PDB entry 6QEM | electron microscopy, 3.40 A resolution | chains C and D of the 13 polymer chains in the assembly

Chain C (and D):
Name: Replicative DNA helicase
Source organism: Escherichia coli
Notes: EC 3.6.4.12; chain D of this document is another copy of the same molecule, construct and numbering; everything in this record applies to it too
UniProtKB: P0ACB0 (DNAB_ECOLI); residues 1-471 here = UniProt positions 1-471
Chain sequence (471 residues; numbered 1 to 471; the number before each row is that of its first residue):
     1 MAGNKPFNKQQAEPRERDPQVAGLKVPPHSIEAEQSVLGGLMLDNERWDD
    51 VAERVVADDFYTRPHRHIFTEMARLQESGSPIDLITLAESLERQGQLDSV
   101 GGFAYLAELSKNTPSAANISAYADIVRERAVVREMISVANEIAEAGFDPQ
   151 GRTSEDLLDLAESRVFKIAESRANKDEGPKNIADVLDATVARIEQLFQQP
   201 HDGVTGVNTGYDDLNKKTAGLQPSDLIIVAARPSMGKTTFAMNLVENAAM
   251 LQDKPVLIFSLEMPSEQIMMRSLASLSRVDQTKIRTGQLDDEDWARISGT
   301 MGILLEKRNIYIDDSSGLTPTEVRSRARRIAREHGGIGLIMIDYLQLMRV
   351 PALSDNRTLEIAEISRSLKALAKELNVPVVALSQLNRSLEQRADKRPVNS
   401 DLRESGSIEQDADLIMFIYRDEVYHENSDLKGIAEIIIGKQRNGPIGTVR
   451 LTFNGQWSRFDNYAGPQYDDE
Disordered / not traced: 1-23, 469-471
Bound ions: Mg2+: Thr238 (together with ssDNA)
Residues lining bound ligands:
  - ssDNA (08T; [[[(2R,3S,4R,5R)-5-(6-aminopurin-9-yl)-3,4-bis(oxidanyl)oxolan-2-yl]methoxy-oxidanyl-phosphoryl]oxy-oxidanyl-phosphoryl]oxy-tris(fluoranyl)beryllium), molecule 1: Arg232, Pro233, Ser234, Met235, Gly236, Lys237, Thr238, Thr239, Glu262, Arg271, Thr282, Gln384, Phe453, Gly455, Gln456
  - ssDNA (08T), molecule 2: Gln410, Lys440, Gln441, Arg442, Asn443, Gly444, Pro445, Ile446
Curated features (UniProtKB/Swiss-Prot):
  - binding site (ATP): Ser234, Lys237, Thr238, Arg442
From the paper describing this entry:
  - binding site for ssDNA: Thr358, Asn386, Arg387, Arg403, Glu404

Interface between chain C and chain D:
Pairs across the interface (86):
  Lys25(C) with Phe147(D)
  Val26(C) with Phe147(D)
  Glu128(C) with Ser154(D); Glu155(D), hydrogen bond (side chain-backbone); Leu158(D)
  Val131(C) with Leu158(D), hydrophobic
  Met135(C) with Ile142(D), hydrophobic; Gly146(D); Leu157(D), hydrophobic
  Ile136(C) with Phe147(D), hydrophobic
  Ala139(C) with Ala139(D); Ile142(D), hydrophobic; Ala143(D)
  Ile142(C) with Met135(D), hydrophobic; Ala139(D), hydrophobic
  Ala143(C) with Ala139(D)
  Ala145(C) with Met135(D)
  Gly146(C) with Val132(D); Met135(D); Ile136(D)
  Phe147(C) with Lys25(D); Val26(D); Ile136(D), hydrophobic
  Arg152(C) with Glu128(D)
  Thr153(C) with Glu128(D)
  Ser154(C) with Glu128(D); Arg172(D)
  Leu157(C) with Val132(D), hydrophobic; Met135(D), hydrophobic
  Leu158(C) with Val131(D), hydrophobic; Ile168(D); Arg172(D)
  Glu162(C) with Val165(D); Ile168(D); Ala169(D), hydrogen bond (side chain-backbone)
  Val165(C) with Val165(D), hydrophobic
  Phe166(C) with Arg328(D); Arg332(D)
  Ala169(C) with Glu162(D)
  Arg172(C) with Arg329(D)
  Glu177(C) with Arg326(D)
  Gly178(C) with Ile312(D); Asp313(D), hydrogen bond (backbone-side chain)
  Lys180(C) with Tyr311(D); Ile312(D), hydrogen bond (backbone-backbone)
  Asn181(C) with Arg308(D); Ile310(D); Tyr311(D)
  Ile182(C) with Met269(D), hydrophobic; Ile310(D)
  Val185(C) with Ser265(D); Met269(D), hydrophobic
  Leu186(C) with Met269(D), hydrophobic; Leu305(D), hydrophobic
  Ala188(C) with Glu266(D)
  Arg192(C) with Glu266(D); Met270(D)
  Ile193(C) with Ile284(D), hydrophobic
  Leu196(C) with Arg285(D)
  Phe197(C) with Gly287(D)
  Gly203(C) with Thr286(D); Gln288(D)
  Thr205(C) with Arg285(D), hydrogen bond (side chain-backbone)
  Lys373(C) with Glu262(D), hydrogen bond (side chain-backbone)
  Ser400(C) with Arg232(D), hydrogen bond; Arg387(D), hydrogen bond (backbone-side chain); Glu390(D), hydrogen bond
  Leu402(C) with Arg387(D), hydrogen bond (backbone-side chain)
  Ser405(C) with Arg403(D), hydrogen bond (backbone-side chain)
  Gly406(C) with Arg387(D)
  Glu409(C) with Arg232(D), salt bridge; Pro233(D); Arg387(D)
  Gln410(C) with Glu262(D); Tyr344(D), hydrogen bond; Gln384(D); Arg403(D)
  Asp411(C) with Tyr344(D)
  Lys440(C) with Pro233(D); Ser234(D)
  Arg442(C) with Glu262(D), salt bridge; Met263(D), hydrogen bond; Arg271(D), hydrogen bond (backbone-side chain)
  Asn443(C) with Gln267(D); Arg271(D); Arg285(D)
Other interface residues (no listed pair), chain C (61 interface residues in all): Pro27, Pro28, Val132, Glu155, Ala161, Pro179, Thr189, Val190, His201, Asp202, Asn386, Ser388, Glu404, Ser407
Other interface residues (no listed pair), chain D (64 interface residues in all): Pro27, Pro28, Arg127, Ala145, Ala161, Trp294, Met301, Leu304, Ser316, Ile330, Leu385, Gln391

In short:
61 residues of chain C and 64 residues of chain D are in contact, with 14 hydrogen bonds and 2 salt bridges.
Among the polar pairs are Glu409(C)-Arg232(D), Arg442(C)-Glu262(D) and Glu128(C)-Glu155(D). Ligands of chain
C: ssDNA. The paper reports a binding site for ssDNA at Thr358(C), Asn386(C) and Arg387(C) among others.
Both chains are Replicative DNA helicase (Escherichia coli). Entry 6QEM (E. coli DnaBC complex bound to ssDNA)
was determined by electron microscopy (same publication as 6QEL).
